6H2T - chain A; structure by X-ray diffraction, 1.67 A resolution.

# Chain A
Molecule: Probable glutamine-binding lipoprotein GlnH (GLNBP)
Organism: Mycobacterium tuberculosis H37Rv
UniProt: P96257 (P96257_MYCTU); numbering as in UniProt (aligned over 41-328)
Chain sequence (288 residues; row label = number of the first residue in the row):
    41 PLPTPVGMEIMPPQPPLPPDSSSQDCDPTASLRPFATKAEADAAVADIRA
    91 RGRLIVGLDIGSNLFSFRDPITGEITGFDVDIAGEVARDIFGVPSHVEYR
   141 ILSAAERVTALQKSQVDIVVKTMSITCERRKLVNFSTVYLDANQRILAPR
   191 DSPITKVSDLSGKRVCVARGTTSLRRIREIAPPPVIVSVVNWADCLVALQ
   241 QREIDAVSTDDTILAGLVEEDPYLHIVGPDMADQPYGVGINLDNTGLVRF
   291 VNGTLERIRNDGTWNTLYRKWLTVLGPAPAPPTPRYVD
Disulfide bonds: Cys66-Cys167, Cys206-Cys235
Residues lining bound ligands: glutamic acid (GLU): Ala144, Arg147, Lys161, Thr162, Met163, Ser164, Arg169, Gly210, Thr211, Thr212, Ser213, Trp232, Thr249, Asp250, Ile253, Gln274, Tyr276
Reported in the primary citation:
  - conformationally variable residues (loop rearrangement): Asp99 to Asn103, Asp109 to Gly113

# Summary
Bound to chain A: glutamic acid. The paper reports conformational variability at Asp99 and Asp109.
Chain A is Probable glutamine-binding lipoprotein GlnH (GLNBP) (Mycobacterium tuberculosis H37Rv); the
structure, GlnH bound to Glu, Mycobacterium tuberculosis, was determined by X-ray diffraction (same
publication as 6H1U and 6H20).
